7QOG - chains B and C of the 5 polymer chains in the assembly; structure by electron microscopy, 3.09 A resolution.

Chain B:
Name: Ring protein 1 gp43
Source organism: Bacteroides phage crAss001
UniProtKB: A0A385DT91 (A0A385DT91_9CAUD); numbering as in UniProt (aligned over 1-236)
Amino-acid sequence (236 residues; row label = number of the first residue in the row):
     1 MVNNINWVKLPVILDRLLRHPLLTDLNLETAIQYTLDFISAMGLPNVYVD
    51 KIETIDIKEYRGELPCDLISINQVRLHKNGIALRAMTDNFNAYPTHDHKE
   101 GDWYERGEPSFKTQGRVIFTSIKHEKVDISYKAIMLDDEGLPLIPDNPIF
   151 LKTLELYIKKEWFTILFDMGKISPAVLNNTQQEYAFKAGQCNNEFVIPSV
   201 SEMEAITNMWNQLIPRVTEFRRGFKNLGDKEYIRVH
Not modelled in the structure: 97-106

Chain C:
Name: Ring protein 2 gp40
Source organism: Bacteroides phage crAss001
UniProtKB: A0A385DT87 (A0A385DT87_9CAUD); residues 1-225 here = UniProt positions 1-225
Amino-acid sequence (225 residues; each row starts with the number of its first residue):
     1 MTYNELIYMVLDELKLSSDDSYYTPDHVIFLLVKYRSFLLKQRYSDIKKQ
    51 IPDSDYQSICLDLIEVPAISGEPCEGSSYLRSKNKVPTTMMIGNPRVYPM
   101 DFYQGEITYISRDRMRYVGYNKFLRNIIYCSKAPDGYLYFKSWNPQFLHL
   151 EKVSFNAIFEDAKEASEMACPEENGTICKLEDKEFPIEDALVPPLIELVV
   201 KELRGPEYSPKDEDNNAKDDLPDAR

Chain B / chain C interface:
Pairs across the interface (25):
  Pro-21(B) with Gln-50(C)
  Leu-22(B) with Lys-48(C), hydrogen bond (backbone-side chain)
  Thr-24(B) with Asn-94(C), hydrogen bond (backbone-side chain)
  Asp-25(B) with Lys-48(C), salt bridge; Asn-94(C)
  Asn-27(B) with Thr-108(C)
  Leu-28(B) with Glu-106(C), hydrogen bond (backbone-side chain)
  Glu-29(B) with Thr-108(C); Arg-114(C), salt bridge; Leu-124(C); Ile-127(C); Tyr-129(C)
  Ile-32(B) with Leu-124(C), hydrophobic
  Leu-36(B) with Phe-123(C), hydrophobic
  Leu-136(B) with Phe-123(C), hydrophobic
  Gly-140(B) with Phe-123(C)
  Leu-141(B) with Phe-123(C)
  Trp-162(B) with Lys-48(C)
  Leu-166(B) with Lys-48(C)
  Gly-170(B) with Asp-46(C); Ile-47(C)
  Lys-171(B) with Ser-45(C), hydrogen bond (side chain-backbone); Asp-46(C); Ile-47(C); Lys-48(C), hydrogen bond (backbone-backbone)
Interface residues without a listed pair, chain B (19 interface residues in all): Cys-66, Ile-134, Pro-142
Interface residues without a listed pair, chain C (15 interface residues in all): Asn-121, Lys-122

Summary:
19 residues of chain B and 15 residues of chain C are in contact, with 5 hydrogen bonds and 2 salt bridges.
Polar contacts include Asp-25(B)/Lys-48(C), Glu-29(B)/Arg-114(C) and Leu-22(B)/Lys-48(C).
Chain B is Ring protein 1 gp43 and chain C is Ring protein 2 gp40, both from Bacteroides phage crAss001; the
structure, Portal protein assembly of the phicrAss001 virion with C12 symmetry imposed, was determined by
electron microscopy, deposited together with 7QOH, 7QOI, 7QOJ, 7QOK and 7QOL.
